4II9 - chains A and B of the 3 polymer chains in the assembly; structure by X-ray diffraction, 1.66 A resolution.

[Chain A]
Protein: FemX
Organism: Weissella viridescens
Notes: EC 2.3.2.10
UniProt: Q9EY50 (Q9EY50_LACVI); residues 0-335 here correspond to UniProt positions 1-336 (UniProt number = residue number + 1)
Amino-acid sequence (343 residues; each row starts with the number of its first residue; numbering starts at 0):
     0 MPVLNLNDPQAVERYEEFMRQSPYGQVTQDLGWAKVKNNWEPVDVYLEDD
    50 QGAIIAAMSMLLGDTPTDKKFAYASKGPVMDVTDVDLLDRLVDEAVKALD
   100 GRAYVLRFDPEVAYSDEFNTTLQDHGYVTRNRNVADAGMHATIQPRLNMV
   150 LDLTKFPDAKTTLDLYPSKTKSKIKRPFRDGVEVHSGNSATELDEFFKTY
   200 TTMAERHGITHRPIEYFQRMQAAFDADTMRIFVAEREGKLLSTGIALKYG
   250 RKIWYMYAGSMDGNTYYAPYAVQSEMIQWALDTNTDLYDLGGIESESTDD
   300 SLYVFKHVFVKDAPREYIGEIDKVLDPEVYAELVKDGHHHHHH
Disordered / not traced: 0, 338-342
Construct notes: expression tag (336-342)
Curated features (UniProtKB/Swiss-Prot):
  - binding site (substrate): Lys36 to Trp39, Tyr103, Arg211, Tyr215, Tyr256
  - site (Important for catalytic activity): Asp108, Glu319
Residues lining bound ligands: N-acetyl-alpha-muramic acid / UDP: Lys36, Asn38, Trp39, Asp63, Thr64, Phe70, Tyr103, Arg106, Ile142, Thr209, His210, Arg211, Pro212, Tyr215, Leu332

[Chain B]
Protein: 5-residue peptide
Amino-acid sequence (5 residues; row label = number of the first residue in the row):
     3 AECAA
Modified positions: Glu4 (gamma-D-glutamic acid; FGA); Ala6 (D-alanine; DAL); Ala7 (D-alanine; DAL)
Covalently attached groups: N-acetyl-alpha-muramic acid (MUB) linked to Ala3
Residues lining bound ligands: N-acetyl-alpha-muramic acid / UDP: Glu4, Cys5, Ala6, Ala7

[Chain A / chain B interface]
Residue-residue contacts - 18 pairs, chain A then chain B:
  Trp32(A) - Ala7(B)
  Lys36(A) - Ala7(B)  hydrogen bond (side chain-backbone)
  Met138(A) - Cys5(B)  hydrophobic
  His139(A) - Ala3(B)
  His139(A) - Glu4(B)
  Ile142(A) - Ala6(B)
  Gln143(A) - Ala6(B)
  Gln143(A) - Ala7(B)  hydrogen bond (side chain-backbone)
  Pro144(A) - Cys5(B)
  Ile208(A) - Glu4(B)
  Thr209(A) - Ala3(B)  hydrogen bond (side chain-backbone)
  Thr209(A) - Glu4(B)  hydrogen bond (side chain-backbone)
  Arg211(A) - Ala6(B)  hydrogen bond (side chain-backbone)
  Arg211(A) - Ala7(B)  hydrogen bond (side chain-backbone)
  Tyr215(A) - Ala7(B)  hydrogen bond (side chain-backbone)
  Trp253(A) - Ala7(B)
  Tyr256(A) - Ala6(B)
  Tyr256(A) - Ala7(B)  hydrogen bond (side chain-backbone)
Interface residues without a listed pair, chain A (15 interface residues in all): Thr27, Met255

[Summary]
Chain A and chain B form an interface of 15 and 5 residues respectively, with 8 hydrogen bonds. Among the
polar pairs are Lys36(A)-Ala7(B), Gln143(A)-Ala7(B) and Thr209(A)-Ala3(B). N-acetyl-alpha-muramic acid / UDP
is bound between chain A and chain B.
Chain A is FemX (Weissella viridescens) and chain B is a 5-residue peptide; the structure, Crystal structure
of Weissella viridescens FemXVv non-ribosomal amino acid transferase in complex with a peptidyl-RNA conjugate,
was determined by X-ray diffraction.
